2Z3G - chains A and D of the 4 polymer chains in the assembly; structure by X-ray diffraction, 1.50 A resolution.

== Chain A (and D) ==
Name: Blasticidin-S deaminase
From: Aspergillus terreus
Notes: EC 3.5.4.23; chain D of this document is another copy of the same molecule, construct and numbering; everything in this record applies to it too
Reference sequence: P0C2P0 (BSD_ASPTE); residues 1-130 here = UniProt positions 1-130
Amino-acid sequence (130 residues; numbered 1 to 130; the number before each row is that of its first residue):
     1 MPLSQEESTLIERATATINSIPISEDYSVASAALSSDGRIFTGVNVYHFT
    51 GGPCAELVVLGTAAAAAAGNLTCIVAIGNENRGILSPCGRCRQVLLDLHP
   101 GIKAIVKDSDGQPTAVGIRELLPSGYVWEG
Not modelled in the structure: 1, 125-130 (chain D: 1, 124-130)
Metal / ion sites: Zn2+: Cys54, Cys88, Cys91
Curated features (UniProtKB/Swiss-Prot):
  - active site: Glu56 (Proton donor)
  - binding site (substrate): Ser28, Arg82, Tyr126, Trp128
  - binding site (Zn(2+)): Cys54, Cys88, Cys91
  - mutagenesis: Glu56 (E56D: Loss of activity; E56Q: Loss of activity), Cys91 (C91A: Loss of activity; C91S: Loss of activity)

== Interface between chain A and chain D ==
Contacting residue pairs - 52 pairs, chain A then chain D:
  Ile21(A) with Ala64(D); Ala65(D)
  Pro22(A) with Ala67(D)
  Asp26(A) with Leu98(D)
  Tyr27(A) with Ala64(D), hydrophobic; Leu98(D); His99(D)
  Val44(A) with Gly61(D); Ala65(D), hydrophobic
  Val46(A) with Leu57(D); Leu60(D); Gly61(D); Leu98(D), hydrophobic
  Tyr47(A) with Leu98(D)
  His48(A) with Gln93(D); Val94(D); Asp97(D), salt bridge; Leu98(D)
  Thr50(A) with Arg90(D), hydrogen bond (backbone-side chain); Val94(D)
  Gly51(A) with Arg90(D), hydrogen bond (backbone-side chain)
  Pro53(A) with Pro53(D), hydrophobic; Leu57(D)
  Leu57(A) with Val46(D); Pro53(D)
  Val58(A) with Val58(D); Gly61(D); Thr62(D)
  Leu60(A) with Val46(D)
  Gly61(A) with Val44(D); Val46(D); Val58(D)
  Thr62(A) with Val58(D); Thr62(D), hydrogen bond
  Ala64(A) with Ile21(D); Tyr27(D), hydrophobic
  Ala65(A) with Thr17(D); Ile21(D); Val44(D), hydrophobic
  Ala67(A) with Ile21(D); Pro22(D)
  Arg90(A) with Thr50(D), hydrogen bond (side chain-backbone); Gly51(D), hydrogen bond (side chain-backbone)
  Gln93(A) with His48(D)
  Val94(A) with His48(D); Thr50(D)
  Asp97(A) with His48(D), salt bridge
  Leu98(A) with Asp26(D); Tyr27(D); Val46(D), hydrophobic; Tyr47(D)
  His99(A) with Tyr27(D), hydrogen bond
Interface residues without a listed pair, chain A (29 interface residues in all): Thr17, Ser20, Gly43, Phe49
Interface residues without a listed pair, chain D (29 interface residues in all): Ser20, Gly43, Phe49

== Summary ==
Chain A and chain D each contribute 29 residues to their interface, with 6 hydrogen bonds and 2 salt bridges.
Among the polar pairs are His48(A)-Asp97(D), Thr50(A)-Arg90(D) and Gly51(A)-Arg90(D).
Chain A and chain D are both Blasticidin-S deaminase (Aspergillus terreus); the structure, Crystal structure
of blasticidin S deaminase (BSD), was determined by X-ray diffraction, deposited together with 2Z3H, 2Z3I,
2Z3J, 1WN5 and 1WN6.
